3Q4J - chains C and D of the 4 polymer chains in the assembly; structure by X-ray diffraction, 2.30 A resolution.

# Chain C (and D)
Name: DNA polymerase III subunit beta
Source organism: Escherichia coli
Notes: EC 2.7.7.7; chain D of this document is another copy of the same molecule, construct and numbering; everything in this record applies to it too
UniProt: P0A988 (DPO3B_ECOLI); residue numbers follow UniProt; this construct covers 1-366
Chain sequence (366 residues; row label = number of the first residue in the row):
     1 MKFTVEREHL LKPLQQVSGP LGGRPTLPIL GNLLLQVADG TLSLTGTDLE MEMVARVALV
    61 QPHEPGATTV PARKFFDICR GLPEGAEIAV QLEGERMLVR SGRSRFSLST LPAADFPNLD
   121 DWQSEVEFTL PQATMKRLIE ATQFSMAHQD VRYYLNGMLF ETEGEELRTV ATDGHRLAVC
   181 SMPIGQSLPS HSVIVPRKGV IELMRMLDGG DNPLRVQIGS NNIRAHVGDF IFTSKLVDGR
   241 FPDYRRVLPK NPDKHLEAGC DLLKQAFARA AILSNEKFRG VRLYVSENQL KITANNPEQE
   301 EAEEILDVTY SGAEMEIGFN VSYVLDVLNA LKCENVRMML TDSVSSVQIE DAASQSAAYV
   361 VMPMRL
Unresolved in the structure: 366
UniProt features mapped onto this chain:
  - binding site (DNA): Arg24, Arg73, Gln149, Tyr153, Tyr154
  - mutagenesis: Arg24 (R24A: Mild defect in DNA replication, impaired loading of clamp on DNA, polymerase speed is wild-type. More severe replication defect and very poor clamp loading; when associated with A-149), Gly66 (G66E: In dnaN159; a temperature- and UV-sensitive mutation, displays altered DNA polymerase usage, chronically induced SOS response; when associated with A-174), Ala133 (A133T: Reduction of synthesis of beta*, probably due to mutation of its promoter), Met135 (M135L: 3-fold reduction of synthesis of beta*, probably due to loss of its start codon), Met146 (M146L: No effect on synthesis of beta*), Gln149 (Q149A: Mild defect in DNA replication, impaired loading of clamp on DNA, polymerase speed is wild-type. More severe replication defect and very poor clamp loading; when associated with A-24), Tyr153 to Tyr154 (Very poor loading of clamp on DNA, polymerase speed is wild-type), Gly174 (G174A: In dnaN159; a temperature- and UV-sensitive mutation, displays altered DNA polymerase usage, chronically induced SOS response; when associated with A-66), Gln265 to Leu366 (In dnaN806; temperature sensitive), Ile272 to Leu273 (Monomeric in solution, binds very tightly to subunit delta (holA). The monomer binds tightly to linear and circular DNA. Cannot bind both Pol III and IV simultaneously)

# How chain C and chain D interact
Residue-residue contacts - 65 pairs, chain C then chain D:
  Pro71(C) with Glu300(D)
  Lys74(C) with Ile272(D); Leu273(D); Asn296(D); Glu300(D), salt bridge
  Asp77(C) with Ile272(D)
  Ile78(C) with Ile272(D)
  Gly81(C) with Arg269(D), hydrogen bond (backbone-side chain)
  Leu82(C) with Arg269(D)
  Pro83(C) with Arg269(D)
  Arg103(C) with Glu303(D); Glu304(D); Ile305(D), hydrogen bond (backbone-backbone)
  Ser104(C) with Arg269(D), hydrogen bond; Glu303(D); Glu304(D), hydrogen bond
  Arg105(C) with Glu301(D); Ala302(D); Glu303(D), salt bridge
  Phe106(C) with Arg269(D); Leu273(D), hydrophobic; Glu301(D); Ala302(D), hydrophobic; Glu304(D)
  Ser107(C) with Leu273(D); Glu300(D); Glu301(D), hydrogen bond (backbone-backbone)
  Leu108(C) with Leu273(D), hydrophobic; Glu300(D)
  Ser109(C) with Glu300(D), hydrogen bond (backbone-side chain)
  Arg269(C) with Gly81(D), hydrogen bond (side chain-backbone); Leu82(D); Pro83(D); Ser104(D), hydrogen bond; Phe106(D)
  Ile272(C) with Lys74(D); Asp77(D); Ile78(D)
  Leu273(C) with Lys74(D); Phe106(D), hydrophobic; Ser107(D); Leu108(D), hydrophobic
  Asn296(C) with Lys74(D)
  Glu298(C) with Lys74(D), salt bridge; Arg96(D), hydrogen bond (backbone-side chain)
  Gln299(C) with Arg96(D)
  Glu300(C) with Pro71(D); Lys74(D), salt bridge; Ser107(D); Leu108(D); Ser109(D), hydrogen bond (side chain-backbone)
  Glu301(C) with Arg105(D); Phe106(D); Ser107(D), hydrogen bond (backbone-backbone)
  Ala302(C) with Arg105(D); Phe106(D), hydrophobic
  Glu303(C) with Arg103(D); Ser104(D); Arg105(D), salt bridge
  Glu304(C) with Arg103(D); Ser104(D), hydrogen bond; Phe106(D)
  Ile305(C) with Arg103(D), hydrogen bond (backbone-backbone)
  Leu306(C) with Arg103(D)
  Asp307(C) with Arg103(D), salt bridge
Other interface residues (no listed pair), chain C (31 interface residues in all): Gln265, Glu276, Gln289
Other interface residues (no listed pair), chain D (28 interface residues in all): Gln265, Ala270, Glu298

# Overview
31 residues of chain C face 28 of chain D across their interface; the contacts include 13 hydrogen bonds and 6
salt bridges. Polar contacts include Lys74(C)-Glu300(D), Arg105(C)-Glu303(D) and Glu298(C)-Lys74(D). Curated
annotation (UniProt) lists 5 DNA-binding residues and 13 mutagenesis sites on chain C.
Chain C and chain D are both DNA polymerase III subunit beta (Escherichia coli); the structure, Structure of a
small peptide ligand bound to E.coli DNA sliding clamp, was determined by X-ray diffraction (same publication
as 3Q4K and 3Q4L).
